Entry 7Y41 (electron microscopy, 4.10 A resolution (low resolution: residue-level contacts below are approximate; hydrogen-bond / salt-bridge calls are withheld)); this record covers chains A and D of the 33 polymer chains in the assembly.

Chain A:
Molecule: 23S ribosomal RNA
From: Mycolicibacterium smegmatis MC2 155
Sequence (3120 nucleotides; each row starts with the number of its first residue):
     1 UAAGUGUUUA AGGGCGCAUG GUGGAUGCCU UGGCACUGGG AGCCGAUGAA GGACGUAGGA
    61 GGCUGCGAUA AGCCUCGGGG AGCUGUCAAC CGAGCGUUGA UCCGAGGAUG UCCGAAUGGG
   121 GAAACCCGGC ACGAGUGAUG UCGUGUCACC AGGCGCUGAA UAUAUAGGCG UCUGGGGGGA
   181 ACGCGGGGAA GUGAAACAUC UCAGUACCCG UAGGAAGAGA AAACAAAAUG UGAUUCCGUG
   241 AGUAGUGGCG AGCGAAAGCG GAGGAUGGCU AAACCGUAUG CAUGUGAUAC CGGGUAGGGG
   301 UUGUGUGUGC GGGGUUGUGG GACCUAUCUU UCCGGCUCUA CCUGGCUGGA GGGCAGUGAG
   361 AAAAUGUUGU GGUUAGCGGA AAUGGCUUGG GAUGGCCUGC CGUAGACGGU GAGAGCCCGG
   421 UACGUGAAAA CCCGACGUCU GUCUUGAUGG UGUUCCCGAG UAGCAGCGGG CCCGUGGAAU
   481 CUGCUGUGAA UCUGCCGGGA CCACCCGGUA AGCCUGAAUA CUUCCCAGUG ACCGAUAGCG
   541 GAUUAGUACC GUGAGGGAAU GGUGAAAAGU ACCCCGGGAG GGGAGUGAAA GAGUACCUGA
   601 AACCGUGCGC UUACAAUCCG UCAGAGCCCU CGACGUGUCG UGGGGUGAUG GCGUGCCUUU
   661 UGAAGAAUGA GCCUGCGAGU CAGGGACAUG UCGCGAGGUU AACCCGGGUG GGGUAGCCGC
   721 AGCGAAAGCG AGUCUGAAUA GGGCGUAUCC ACACAAGAGU GUGUGGUGUA GUGGUGUGUU
   781 CUGGACCCGA AGCGGAGUGA UCUACCCAUG GCCAGGGUGA AGCGCGGGUA AGACCGCGUG
   841 GAGGCCCGAA CCCACUUAGG UUGAAGACUG AGGGGAUGAG CUGUGGGUAG GGGUGAAAGG
   901 CCAAUCAAAC UCCGUGAUAG CUGGUUCUCC CCGAAAUGCA UUUAGGUGCA GCGUCGCAUG
   961 UUUCUUGCCG GAGGUAGAGC UACUGGAUGG CCGAUGGGCC CCACAGGGUU ACUGACGUCA
  1021 GCCAAACUCC GAAUGCCGGU AAGUCCAAGA GUGCGGCAGU GAGACGGCGG GGGAUAAGCU
  1081 CCGUGCGUCG AGAGGGAAAC AGCCCAGAUC GCCGGCUAAG GCCCCUAAGC GUGUGCUAAG
  1141 UGGAAAAGGA UGUGCAGUCG CGAAGACAAC CAGGAGGUUG GCUUAGAAGC AGCCACCCUU
  1201 GAAAGAGUGC GUAAUAGCUC ACUGGUCAAG UGAUUGUGCG CCGAUAAUGU AGCGGGGCUC
  1261 AAGCACACCG CCGAAGCCGC GGCAGCCAAC GUGUUGGCUG GGUAGGGGAG CGUCCUGCAU
  1321 CCGGUGAAGC CGCCGAGUGA UCGAGUGGUG GAGGGUGUGG GAGUGAGAAU GCAGGCAUGA
  1381 GUAGCGAUUA GGCAAGUGAG AACCUUGCCC GCCGAAAGAC CAAGGGUUCC UGGGCCAGGC
  1441 CAGUCCGCCC AGGGUGAGUC GGGACCUAAG GCGAGGCCGA CAGGCGUAGU CGAUGGACAA
  1501 CGGGUUGAUA UUCCCGUACC CGUGUAUGUG CGUCCAUGAU GAAUCAGCGG UACUAACCAU
  1561 CCAAAACCAC CGUGACCGCA CCUUUCGGGG UGUGGCGUUG GUGGGGCUGC AUGGGACCUU
  1621 CGUUGGUAGU AGUCAAGCGA UGGGGUGACG CAGGAAGGUA GCCGUACCGG UCAGUGGUAA
  1681 UACCGGGGUA AGCCUGUAGG GAGUCAGAUA GGUAAAUCCG UCUGGCAUAU AUCCUGAGAG
  1741 GUGAUGCAUA GCCGAGUGAG GCGAAUUCGG UGAUCCUAUG CUGCCGAGAA AAGCCUCUAG
  1801 CGAGGACAUA CACGGCCCGU ACCCCAAACC AACACAGGUG GUCAGGUAGA GAAUACUAAG
  1861 GCGUACGAGU GAACUAUGGU UAAGGAACUC GGCAAAAUGC CCCCGUAACU UCGGGAGAAG
  1921 GGGGACCCAC AUGGCGUGUA AGCCUUUACG GCCCAAGCGU GAGUGGGUGG CACAAACCAG
  1981 UGAGAAGCGA CUGUUUACUA AAAACACAGG UCCGUGCGAA GUCGCAAGAC GAUGUAUACG
  2041 GACUGACGCC UGCCCGGUGC UGGAAGGUUA AGAGGACCCG UUAACUCCCU UUGGGGGUGA
  2101 AGCGGAGAAU UUAAGCCCCA GUAAACGGCG GUGGUAACUA UAACCAUCCU AAGGUAGCGA
  2161 AAUUCCUUGU CGGGUAAGUU CCGACCUGCA CGAAUGGCGU AACGACUUCU CAACUGUCUC
  2221 AACCAUAGAC UCGGCGAAAU UGCACUACGA GUAAAGAUGC UCGUUACGCG CGGCAGGACG
  2281 AAAAGACCCC GGGACCUUCA CUACAACUUG GUAUUGGUGC UCGAUACGGU UUGUGUAGGA
  2341 UAGGUGGGAG ACUGUGAAGC UCACACGCCA GUGUGGGUGG AGUCGUUGUU GAAAUACCAC
  2401 UCUGAUCGUA UUGGGCCUCU AACCUCGGAC CGUAUAUCCG GUUCAGGGAC AGUGCCUGGU
  2461 GGGUAGUUUA ACUGGGGCGG UUGCCUCCUA AAAUGUAACG GAGGCGCCCA AAGGUUCCCU
  2521 CAACCUGGAC GGCAAUCAGG UGUUGAGUGU AAGUGCACAA GGGAGCUUGA CUGCGAGACG
  2581 GACAUGUCGA GCAGGGACGA AAGUCGGGAC UAGUGAUCCG GCACCUCUGA GUGGAAGGGG
  2641 UGUCGCUCAA CGGAUAAAAG GUACCCCGGG GAUAACAGGC UGAUCUUCCC CAAGAGUCCA
  2701 UAUCGACGGG AUGGUUUGGC ACCUCGAUGU CGGCUCGUCG CAUCCUGGGG CUGGAGCAGG
  2761 UCCCAAGGGU UGGGCUGUUC GCCCAUUAAA GCGGCACGCG AGCUGGGUUU AGAACGUCGU
  2821 GAGACAGUUC GGUCUCUAUC CGCCGCGCGC GUCAGAAGCU UGAGGAAACC UGUCCCUAGU
  2881 ACGAGAGGAC CGGGACGGAC GAACCUCUGG UAUACCAGUU GUCCCACCAG GGGCACGGCU
  2941 GGAUAGCCAC GUUCGGACAG GAUAACCGCU GAAAGCAUCU AAGCGGGAAA CCUCUUCCAA
  3001 GACCAGGCUU CUCACCCUCU AGGAGGGAUA AGGCCCCCCG CAGACCACGG GAUUGAUAGA
  3061 CCAGACCUGG AAGCCUAGUA AUAGGUGCAG GGAACUGGCA CUAACCGGCC GAAAACUUAC
Unresolved in the structure: 1
Ion coordination: Mg2+ site 1: G12, G13; Mg2+ site 2: C28, G1354; Mg2+ site 3: C43, G214; Mg2+ site 4 near G55 (its only coordinating residue here); Mg2+ site 5 near U69 (its only coordinating residue here); Mg2+ site 6 near U117 (its only coordinating residue here); Mg2+ site 7 near G152 (its only coordinating residue here); Mg2+ site 8: A159, U163; Mg2+ site 9: G191, U2467; Mg2+ site 10: G191, U192; Mg2+ site 11: A196, C197; Mg2+ site 12 near C202 (its only coordinating residue here); 278 more Mg2+ sites not listed
From the paper describing this entry:
  - contacts within the chain: A2003-A2162 (pi stacking)

Chain D:
Name: 50S ribosomal protein L3
From: Mycolicibacterium smegmatis MC2 155
UniProtKB: A0QSD1 (RL3_MYCS2); numbering as in UniProt (aligned over 1-217)
Amino-acid sequence (217 residues; numbered 1 to 217; the number before each row is that of its first residue):
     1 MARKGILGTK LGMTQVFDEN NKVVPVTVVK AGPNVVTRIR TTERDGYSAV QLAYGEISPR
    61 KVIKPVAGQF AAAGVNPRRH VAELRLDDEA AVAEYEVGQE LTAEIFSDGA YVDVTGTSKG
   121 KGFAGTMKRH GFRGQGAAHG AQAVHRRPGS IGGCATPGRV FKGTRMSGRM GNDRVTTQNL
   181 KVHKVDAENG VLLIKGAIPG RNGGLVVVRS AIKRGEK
Unresolved in the structure: 1, 216-217

Chain A / chain D interface:
Contacting residue pairs (182):
  A858(A) - Gly140(D)
  G859(A) - Gln142(D)
  G859(A) - Ala143(D)
  U861(A) - Gln142(D)
  U1248(A) - Thr156(D)
  U1248(A) - Pro157(D)
  U1248(A) - Arg159(D)
  U1248(A) - Phe161(D)
  A1872(A) - Phe123(D)
  A1873(A) - Phe123(D)
  A1873(A) - Gly125(D)
  C1874(A) - Arg146(D)
  U1875(A) - Ala143(D)
  U1875(A) - His145(D)
  U1875(A) - Arg146(D)
  U1875(A) - Arg147(D)
  A1876(A) - Ala143(D)
  A1876(A) - His145(D)
  C1888(A) - His139(D)
  U1889(A) - His139(D)
  G1891(A) - His139(D)
  C1893(A) - Ala138(D)
  C1893(A) - His139(D)
  U2217(A) - Ala138(D)
  C2218(A) - Gly136(D)
  C2218(A) - Ala137(D)
  A2221(A) - Met127(D)
  A2221(A) - Arg133(D)
  A2222(A) - Arg146(D)
  C2248(A) - Arg159(D)
  G2249(A) - Arg159(D)
  G2256(A) - Thr156(D)
  G2272(A) - Phe123(D)
  G2273(A) - Met166(D)
  G2273(A) - Ser167(D)
  C2274(A) - Ile151(D)
  A2275(A) - Arg147(D)
  A2275(A) - Gly149(D)
  A2275(A) - Ile151(D)
  G2276(A) - Gly149(D)
  G2276(A) - Ser150(D)
  G2276(A) - Ile151(D)
  G2276(A) - Gly152(D)
  G2276(A) - Gly153(D)
  G2276(A) - Cys154(D)
  G2276(A) - Gly158(D)
  G2276(A) - Val160(D)
  G2277(A) - Cys154(D)
  G2277(A) - Ala155(D)
  G2277(A) - Gly158(D)
  U2735(A) - Arg133(D)
  U2735(A) - Gly134(D)
  U2735(A) - Gln135(D)
  U2735(A) - Pro148(D)
  U2735(A) - Gly149(D)
  U2735(A) - Ser150(D)
  C2736(A) - Phe132(D)
  C2736(A) - Arg133(D)
  C2736(A) - Ser150(D)
  G2737(A) - Phe132(D)
  G2737(A) - Arg165(D)
  C2795(A) - Thr156(D)
  A2796(A) - Cys154(D)
  A2796(A) - Ala155(D)
  A2796(A) - Thr156(D)
  G2798(A) - Gly152(D)
  G2798(A) - Gly153(D)
  G2798(A) - Cys154(D)
  C2799(A) - Ser150(D)
  C2799(A) - Gly152(D)
  C2799(A) - Gly153(D)
  C2799(A) - Cys154(D)
  G2802(A) - Gln135(D)
  G2802(A) - Val144(D)
  G2802(A) - Arg147(D)
  G2802(A) - Gly149(D)
  G2802(A) - Ser150(D)
  C2803(A) - Gln142(D)
  C2803(A) - Val144(D)
  U2804(A) - Gly140(D)
  U2804(A) - Gln142(D)
  G2842(A) - Arg159(D)
  G2842(A) - Val160(D)
  C2843(A) - Val160(D)
  C2843(A) - Lys162(D)
  C2843(A) - Gly163(D)
  C2843(A) - Met166(D)
  C2844(A) - Arg129(D)
  C2844(A) - Lys162(D)
  C2844(A) - Gly163(D)
  C2844(A) - Thr164(D)
  C2844(A) - Met166(D)
  C2844(A) - Ser167(D)
  G2845(A) - Arg129(D)
  G2845(A) - Arg169(D)
  C2846(A) - Arg169(D)
  A2857(A) - Gln69(D)
  G2858(A) - Gln69(D)
  C2859(A) - Arg40(D)
  C2859(A) - Gln51(D)
  C2859(A) - Val81(D)
  C2859(A) - Ala82(D)
  C2859(A) - Glu83(D)
  U2860(A) - Tyr47(D)
  U2860(A) - Ala82(D)
  U2860(A) - Glu83(D)
  U2861(A) - Tyr47(D)
  U2861(A) - Arg85(D)
  G2862(A) - Arg85(D)
  A2903(A) - Ile198(D)
  A2903(A) - Pro199(D)
  C2904(A) - Lys10(D)
  C2904(A) - Met13(D)
  C2904(A) - Ser118(D)
  C2904(A) - Lys119(D)
  C2904(A) - Ala197(D)
  C2904(A) - Ile198(D)
  C2904(A) - Gly200(D)
  C2905(A) - Lys119(D)
  U2906(A) - Met13(D)
  U2906(A) - Thr14(D)
  U2906(A) - Gln15(D)
  U2906(A) - Pro25(D)
  C2907(A) - Gln15(D)
  C2947(A) - Lys119(D)
  C2948(A) - Lys121(D)
  C2948(A) - Lys128(D)
  U2952(A) - Pro25(D)
  U2953(A) - Leu180(D)
  U2953(A) - Lys195(D)
  U2953(A) - Gly196(D)
  C2954(A) - Gln178(D)
  C2954(A) - Asn179(D)
  C2954(A) - Leu180(D)
  G2955(A) - Asn179(D)
  G2955(A) - Lys213(D)
  G2956(A) - Lys213(D)
  A2957(A) - Lys213(D)
  U2995(A) - Gln178(D)
  U2996(A) - Thr176(D)
  U2996(A) - Gln178(D)
  U2996(A) - Ile212(D)
  C2997(A) - Arg174(D)
  C2997(A) - Thr176(D)
  C2998(A) - Arg174(D)
  G3007(A) - Arg40(D)
  C3008(A) - Arg38(D)
  C3008(A) - Arg40(D)
  C3008(A) - Arg44(D)
  C3008(A) - Asp45(D)
  U3009(A) - Arg38(D)
  U3009(A) - Arg44(D)
  U3009(A) - Gln69(D)
  U3010(A) - Pro65(D)
  U3010(A) - Gly68(D)
  U3010(A) - Gln69(D)
  C3011(A) - Lys64(D)
  C3011(A) - Pro65(D)
  U3012(A) - Lys64(D)
  A3031(A) - Lys64(D)
  G3032(A) - Ile63(D)
  G3032(A) - Lys64(D)
  G3033(A) - Ile63(D)
  C3041(A) - Arg201(D)
  A3042(A) - Gly120(D)
  A3042(A) - Asn172(D)
  A3042(A) - Arg201(D)
  G3043(A) - Gly120(D)
  G3043(A) - Lys121(D)
  G3043(A) - Gly122(D)
  G3043(A) - Arg169(D)
  G3043(A) - Met170(D)
  A3044(A) - Gly122(D)
  A3044(A) - Phe123(D)
  A3044(A) - Arg169(D)
  G3050(A) - Arg79(D)
  G3051(A) - Lys61(D)
  G3051(A) - Arg79(D)
  A3052(A) - Arg60(D)
  A3052(A) - Lys61(D)
  U3054(A) - Arg60(D)
  G3055(A) - Arg60(D)
Also at the interface, not in a pair above, chain A (89 interface residues in all): G860, G1249, C2734, U2738, A2902, G2946, C3046
Also at the interface, not in a pair above, chain D (95 interface residues in all): Val66, Ala72, Thr115, Ala124, Ala141, Gly168, Val175, Thr177, Asn202, Arg214

Summary:
Chain A and chain D form an interface of 89 and 95 residues respectively. G12(A) and G13(A) coordinate Mg2+
site 1. C28(A) and G1354(A) form the Mg2+ site 2. From the paper: contacts within the chain involving A2162(A)
and A2003(A).
Chain A is 23S ribosomal RNA and chain D is 50S ribosomal protein L3, both from Mycolicibacterium smegmatis
MC2 155; the structure, Mycobacterium smegmatis 50S ribosomal subunit from Log Phase of growth, was determined
by electron microscopy, deposited together with 7XAM.
